Entry 5BOX (X-ray diffraction, 2.50 A resolution); this record covers chains B and E of the 6 polymer chains in the assembly.

# Chain B
Protein: Putative HTH-type transcriptional regulator TrmBL2
Organism: Pyrococcus furiosus
Reference sequence: Q8U3H1 (TMBL2_PYRFU); numbering as in UniProt (aligned over 2-264)
Amino-acid sequence (263 residues; numbered 2 to 264; the number before each row is that of its first residue):
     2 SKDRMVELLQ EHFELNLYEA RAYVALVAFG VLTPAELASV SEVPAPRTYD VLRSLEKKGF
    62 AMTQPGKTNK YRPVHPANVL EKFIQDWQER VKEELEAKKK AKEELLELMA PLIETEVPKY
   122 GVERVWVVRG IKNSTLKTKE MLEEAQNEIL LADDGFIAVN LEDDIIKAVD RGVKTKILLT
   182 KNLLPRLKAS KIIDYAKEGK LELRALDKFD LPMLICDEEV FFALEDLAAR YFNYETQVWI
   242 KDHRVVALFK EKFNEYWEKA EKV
Reported in the primary citation:
  - binding site for DNA tgm (chain E): Leu-18, Tyr-19, Pro-47, Arg-48, Tyr-50, Arg-54, Asn-70
  - binding site for the 25-nt DNA strand: Pro-47, Arg-48, Arg-54
  - conformationally variable residues (side-chain flip): Tyr-50

# Chain E
Molecule: DNA tgm
Sequence (25 nucleotides; numbered 1 to 25; the number before each row is that of its first residue):
     1 GTAGTATCAT CGATAGTGAT ACTAC

# Chain B / chain E interface
Residue-residue contacts - 7 pairs, chain B then chain E:
  Ala-36(B) / DA3(E)  sugar contact
  Pro-47(B) / DT5(E)  base contact
  Pro-47(B) / DA6(E)  base contact
  Tyr-50(B) / DA3(E)  sugar contact
  Tyr-50(B) / DG4(E)  hydrogen bond to the phosphate
  Tyr-50(B) / DT5(E)  base contact
  Thr-69(B) / DG4(E)  phosphate contact
Also at the interface, not in a pair above, chain B (5 interface residues in all): Lys-68

# In short
5 residues of chain B face 4 of chain E across their interface, with 1 hydrogen bond. Its one hydrogen-bonded
contact is Tyr-50(B)/DG4(E). From the paper: a binding site for DNA tgm (chain E) at Leu-18(B), Tyr-19(B) and
Pro-47(B) among others; a binding site for the 25-nt DNA strand at Pro-47(B), Arg-48(B) and Arg-54(B).
Chain B is Putative HTH-type transcriptional regulator TrmBL2 (Pyrococcus furiosus) and chain E is DNA tgm;
the structure, Structure of TrmBL2, an archaeal chromatin protein, shows a novel mode of DNA binding, was
determined by X-ray diffraction (same publication as 5BPD, 5BPI and 5BQT).
